Entry 3VL7 (X-ray diffraction, 2.20 A resolution); this record covers chain A.

Chain A:
Name: 3-isopropylmalate dehydrogenase
From: Shewanella oneidensis
Notes: EC 1.1.1.85
UniProtKB: Q8E9N3 (LEU3_SHEON); residues 2-364 here = UniProt positions 2-364
Chain sequence (375 residues; row label = number of the first residue in the row; numbers below 1 keep their minus sign (Met-10 is residue -10)):
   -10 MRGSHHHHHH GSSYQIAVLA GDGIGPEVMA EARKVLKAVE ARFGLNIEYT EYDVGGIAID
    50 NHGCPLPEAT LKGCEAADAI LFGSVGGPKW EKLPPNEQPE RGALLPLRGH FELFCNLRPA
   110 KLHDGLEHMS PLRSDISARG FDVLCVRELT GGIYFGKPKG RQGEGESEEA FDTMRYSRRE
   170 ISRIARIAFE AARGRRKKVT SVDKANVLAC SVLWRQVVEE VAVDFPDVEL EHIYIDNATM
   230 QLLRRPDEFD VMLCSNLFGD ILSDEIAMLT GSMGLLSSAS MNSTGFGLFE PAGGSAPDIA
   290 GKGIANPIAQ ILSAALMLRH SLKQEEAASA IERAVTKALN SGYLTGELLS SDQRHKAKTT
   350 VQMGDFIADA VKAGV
Disordered / not traced: -10 to 0
Differences from the reference sequence: expression tag (-10 to 1)
Metal / ion sites: Ca2+: Asp249, Asp253 (together with 3-isopropylmalic acid)
Residues lining bound ligands: 3-isopropylmalic acid (IPM): Glu89, Arg90, Leu93, Leu94, Arg97, Arg107, Arg136, Tyr143, Lys193, Asn195, Val196, Asp225, Asp249, Asp253
UniProt features mapped onto this chain:
  - binding site (NAD(+)): Gly283 to Asn295
  - binding site (substrate): Arg97, Arg107, Arg136, Asp225
  - binding site (Mg(2+)): Asp225, Asp249, Asp253
  - site (Important for catalysis): Tyr143, Lys193
From the paper describing this entry:
  - conformationally variable residues: Pro108, Leu305
  - catalytic residues: Tyr143, Lys193, Asp225 (citing earlier work)

In short:
Bound to chain A: 3-isopropylmalic acid. Asp249 and Asp253 coordinate Ca2+. UniProt lists 13 NAD+-binding
residues, 4 substrate-binding residues and 3 Mg2+-binding residues. The paper reports catalytic residues
Tyr143, Lys193 and Asp225; conformational variability at Pro108 and Leu305.
Chain A is 3-isopropylmalate dehydrogenase (Shewanella oneidensis); the structure, 3-isopropylmalate
dehydrogenase from Shewanella oneidensis MR-1 at 650 MPa, was determined by X-ray diffraction together with
3VKZ, 3VL2, 3VL3, 3VL4 and 3VL6 from the same study.
